7QVE - chains n and h of the 28 polymer chains in the assembly; structure by electron microscopy, 3.30 A resolution.

[Chain n]
Molecule: Proteasome subunit alpha type-3
Organism: Spinacia oleracea
UniProt: O24362 (PSA3_SPIOL); numbering as in UniProt (aligned over 1-249)
Sequence (249 residues; numbered 1 to 249; the number before each row is that of its first residue):
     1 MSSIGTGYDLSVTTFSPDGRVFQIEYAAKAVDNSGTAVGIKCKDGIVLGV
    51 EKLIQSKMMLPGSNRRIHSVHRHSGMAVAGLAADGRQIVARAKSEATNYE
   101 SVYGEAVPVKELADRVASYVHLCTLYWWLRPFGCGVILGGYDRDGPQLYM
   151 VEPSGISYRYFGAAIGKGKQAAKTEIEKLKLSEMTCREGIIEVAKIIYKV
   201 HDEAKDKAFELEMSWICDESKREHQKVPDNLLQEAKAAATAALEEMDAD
Unresolved in the structure: 1-5, 245-249

[Chain h]
Molecule: Proteasome subunit alpha type
Organism: Spinacia oleracea
UniProt: A0A0K9R8Z8 (A0A0K9R8Z8_SPIOL); numbering as in UniProt (aligned over 1-246)
Sequence (246 residues; row label = number of the first residue in the row):
     1 MSRGSGAGYDRHITIFSPEGRLFQVEYAFKAVKSGGVTSIAVRGKDSVCV
    51 VTQKKVPDKLLDQTSVSHLFKITKFLGLLATGMTADARNLVQQARNEAAE
   101 FRHKYGYEMPVDALARWIADKSQVYTQHAYMRPLGVVAIVIGIDEENGPQ
   151 LFKCDPAGHFYGHKATSAGSKDQEAINFLEKKMKNDPAFSYEETVQTAIS
   201 ALQSVLQEDFKATEIEVGVVQVANPVFRSLTTEEIDEHLTAISERD
Unresolved in the structure: 1-7, 246

[Chain n / chain h interface]
Pairs across the interface (51; chain n residue first):
  G7(n) - H12(h)  hydrogen bond (backbone-side chain)
  Y8(n) - R11(h)
  Y8(n) - H12(h)
  V12(n) - R132(h)
  T13(n) - Y130(h)
  T13(n) - R132(h)
  T14(n) - H12(h)  hydrogen bond (side chain-backbone)
  T14(n) - Q24(h)
  F15(n) - Q24(h)  hydrogen bond (backbone-side chain)
  F15(n) - Y27(h)
  F15(n) - A28(h)  hydrophobic
  F15(n) - M83(h)  hydrophobic
  F15(n) - R132(h)
  F15(n) - P133(h)
  P17(n) - Y27(h)  hydrophobic
  D18(n) - S34(h)
  G19(n) - Y27(h)
  G19(n) - A31(h)
  A117(n) - R88(h)
  S118(n) - Q92(h)
  H121(n) - A85(h)
  H121(n) - D86(h)  salt bridge
  H121(n) - N89(h)
  H121(n) - R132(h)
  L125(n) - N89(h)
  L125(n) - R132(h)
  W127(n) - Y130(h)
  S154(n) - A85(h)
  G155(n) - A85(h)
  G155(n) - R88(h)  hydrogen bond (backbone-side chain)
  I156(n) - T84(h)
  I156(n) - A85(h)
  I156(n) - R88(h)
  S157(n) - R88(h)  hydrogen bond
  Y158(n) - L61(h)  hydrophobic
  Y158(n) - S65(h)
  Y158(n) - V66(h)  hydrophobic
  Y158(n) - T84(h)
  R159(n) - L61(h)
  R159(n) - D62(h)  salt bridge
  R159(n) - T64(h)  hydrogen bond
  R159(n) - S65(h)  hydrogen bond (backbone-side chain)
  Y160(n) - L60(h)
  Y160(n) - L61(h)  hydrophobic
  Y160(n) - D62(h)
  F161(n) - K59(h)
  F161(n) - L60(h)  hydrogen bond (backbone-backbone)
  F161(n) - D62(h)
  G162(n) - L60(h)
  I176(n) - L60(h)  hydrophobic
  E177(n) - L60(h)
Interface residues without a listed pair, chain n (30 interface residues in all): S16, V21, D114, L122, K173
Interface residues without a listed pair, chain h (26 interface residues in all): K30, G135

[Summary]
Chain n and chain h form an interface of 30 and 26 residues respectively; the contacts include 8 hydrogen
bonds and 2 salt bridges. Polar pairs include H121(n)-D86(h), R159(n)-D62(h) and G7(n)-H12(h).
Chain n is Proteasome subunit alpha type-3 and chain h is Proteasome subunit alpha type, both from Spinacia
oleracea; the structure, Spinach 20S proteasome, was determined by electron microscopy.
